Entry 5DJ0 (X-ray diffraction, 2.28 A resolution); this record covers chains A and B of the 3 polymer chains in the assembly.

[Chain A]
Protein: Ig gamma-1 chain C region
Source organism: Homo sapiens
UniProt: P01857 (IGHG1_HUMAN); residues 221-447 here correspond to UniProt positions 104-330 (UniProt number = residue number - 117)
Chain sequence (227 residues; row label = number of the first residue in the row):
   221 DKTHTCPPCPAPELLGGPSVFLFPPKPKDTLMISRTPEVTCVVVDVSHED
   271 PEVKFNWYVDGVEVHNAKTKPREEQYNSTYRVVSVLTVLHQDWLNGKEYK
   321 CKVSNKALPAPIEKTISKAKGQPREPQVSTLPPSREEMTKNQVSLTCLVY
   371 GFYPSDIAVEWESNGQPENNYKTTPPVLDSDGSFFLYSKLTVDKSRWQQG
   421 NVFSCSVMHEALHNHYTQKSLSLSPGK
Unresolved in the structure: 221-236, 445-447
Cystine bridges: C261-C321, C367-C425
Covalently attached groups: glycan linked to N297
Differences from the reference sequence: engineered mutation S349 (Tyr232 in P01857), Y370 (Lys253 in P01857); variant E356 (Asp239 in P01857), M358 (Leu241 in P01857)
UniProt features mapped onto this chain:
  - glycosylation: N297 (N-linked (GlcNAc...) (complex) asparagine)

[Chain B]
Protein: Ig gamma-1 chain C region
Source organism: Homo sapiens
UniProt: P01857 (IGHG1_HUMAN); residues 221-447 here correspond to UniProt positions 104-330 (UniProt number = residue number - 117)
Chain sequence (240 residues; numbered 208 to 447; the number before each row is that of its first residue):
   208 HHHHHHHHSGSGSDKTHTCPPCPAPELLGGPSVFLFPPKPKDTLEASRTP
   258 EVTCVVVDVSHEDPEVKFNWYVDGVEVHNAKTKPREEQYNSTYRVVSVLT
   308 VLHQDWLNGKEYKCKVSNKALPAPIEKTISKAKGQPREPQVYTLPPSRED
   358 MTKNQVQLTCLVKGFYPSDIAVEWESNGQPENNYKTTPPVLDSDGSFFLY
   408 SKLTVDKSRWQQGNVFSCSVMHEALHNAYTQKSLSLSPGK
Unresolved in the structure: 208-236, 444-447
Cystine bridges: C261-C321, C367-C425
Covalently attached groups: glycan linked to N297
Differences from the reference sequence: expression tag (208-220); engineered mutation E252 (Met135 in P01857), A253 (Ile136 in P01857), D357 (Glu240 in P01857), Q364 (Ser247 in P01857), A435 (His318 in P01857); variant E356 (Asp239 in P01857), M358 (Leu241 in P01857)
UniProt features mapped onto this chain:
  - glycosylation: N297 (N-linked (GlcNAc...) (complex) asparagine)

[Interface between chain A and chain B]
Residue-residue contacts (38; chain A residue first):
  S349(A) - S354(B)
  L351(A) - L351(B)  hydrophobic
  L351(A) - P352(B)
  L351(A) - S354(B)
  L351(A) - T366(B)
  P352(A) - L351(B)
  S354(A) - Y349(B)
  S354(A) - L351(B)
  E357(A) - Y349(B)
  E357(A) - K370(B)  salt bridge
  K360(A) - Q347(B)
  K360(A) - Y349(B)
  S364(A) - L368(B)
  S364(A) - K370(B)
  T366(A) - L351(B)
  T366(A) - Y407(B)  hydrogen bond
  L368(A) - K409(B)
  Y370(A) - D357(B)  hydrogen bond
  Y370(A) - K360(B)
  Y370(A) - Q364(B)
  N390(A) - S400(B)
  K392(A) - L398(B)
  K392(A) - D399(B)
  K392(A) - S400(B)
  K392(A) - F405(B)
  T394(A) - T394(B)
  L398(A) - K392(B)
  D399(A) - K392(B)
  D399(A) - K409(B)  salt bridge
  S400(A) - N390(B)
  F405(A) - K392(B)
  F405(A) - K409(B)
  Y407(A) - T366(B)  hydrogen bond
  Y407(A) - Y407(B)  hydrophobic
  Y407(A) - K409(B)
  K409(A) - D399(B)  salt bridge
  K409(A) - F405(B)
  K409(A) - Y407(B)
Interface residues without a listed pair, chain A (24 interface residues in all): T350, E356, P395, V397, S408
Interface residues without a listed pair, chain B (24 interface residues in all): T350, P395, V397, S408

[In short]
The chain A/chain B interface involves 24 residues from each chain, with 3 hydrogen bonds and 3 salt bridges.
Polar contacts include E357(A)-K370(B), D399(A)-K409(B) and K409(A)-D399(B).
Chain A is Ig gamma-1 chain C region and chain B is Ig gamma-1 chain C region, both from Homo sapiens; the
structure, Fc Heterodimer Design 11.2 Y349S/K370Y + E357D/S364Q, was determined by X-ray diffraction (same
publication as 5DI8, 5DJ2, 5DJ6, 5DJ8, 5DJA, 5DJC and 10 further entries).
